Entry 4I47 (X-ray diffraction, 2.65 A resolution); this record covers chain A.

== Chain A ==
Protein: rRNA N-glycosidase
Source organism: Momordica balsamina
Notes: EC 3.2.2.22
UniProtKB: D9J2T9 (D9J2T9_MOMBA); residue numbers follow UniProt; this construct covers 1-246
Sequence (246 residues; row label = number of the first residue in the row):
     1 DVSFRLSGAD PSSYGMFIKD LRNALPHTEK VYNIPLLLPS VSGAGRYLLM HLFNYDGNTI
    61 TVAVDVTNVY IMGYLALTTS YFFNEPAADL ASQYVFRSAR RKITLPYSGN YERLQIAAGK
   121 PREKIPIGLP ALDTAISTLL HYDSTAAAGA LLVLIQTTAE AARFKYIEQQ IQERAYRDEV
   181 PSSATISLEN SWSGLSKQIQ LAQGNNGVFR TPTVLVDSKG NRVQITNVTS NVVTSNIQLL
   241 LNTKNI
Covalently attached groups: N-acetylglucosamine (NAG) linked to Asn227
Small-molecule neighbours: 2-amino-7-methyl-1,7-dihydro-6H-purin-6-one (MY6): Val69, Tyr70, Ile71, Met72, Phe83, Glu85, Gly109, Asn110, Tyr111, Ile155, Glu160, Arg163

== Overview ==
Chain A binds 2-amino-7-methyl-1,7-dihydro-6H-purin-6-one. N-acetylglucosamine is covalently linked to Asn227.
Chain A is rRNA N-glycosidase (Momordica balsamina); the structure, Crystal structure of the Ribosome
inactivating protein complexed with methylated guanine, was determined by X-ray diffraction together with 4EMF
and 4EMR from the same study.
